1SUI - chains A and C; structure by X-ray diffraction, 2.70 A resolution.

# Chain A (and C)
Molecule: Caffeoyl-CoA O-methyltransferase
Organism: Medicago sativa
Notes: EC 2.1.1.104; chain C of this document is another copy of the same molecule, construct and numbering; everything in this record applies to it too
UniProtKB: Q40313 (CAMT_MEDSA); residue numbers follow UniProt; this construct covers 1-247
Chain sequence (247 residues; each row starts with the number of its first residue):
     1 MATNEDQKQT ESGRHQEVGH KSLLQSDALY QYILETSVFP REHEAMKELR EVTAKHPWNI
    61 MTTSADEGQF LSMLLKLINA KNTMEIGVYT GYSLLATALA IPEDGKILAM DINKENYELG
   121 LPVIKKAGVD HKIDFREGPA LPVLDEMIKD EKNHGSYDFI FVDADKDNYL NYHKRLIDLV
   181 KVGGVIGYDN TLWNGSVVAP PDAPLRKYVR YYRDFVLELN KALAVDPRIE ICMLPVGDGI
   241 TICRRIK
Unresolved in the structure: 1-20
Metal / ion sites: Ca2+: Asp163, Asp189, Asn190
Small-molecule neighbours:
  - feruloyl coenzyme A (FRE): Lys21, Ile60, Met61, Asp163, Ala164, Lys166, Tyr169, Asn190, Trp193, Asn194, Pro204, Arg206, Tyr208, Tyr212, Asp238
  - S-adenosylhomocysteine (SAH): Met61, Thr62, Thr63, Glu85, Ile86, Gly87, Val88, Tyr89, Tyr92, Ser93, Met110, Asp111, Ile112, Asn113, Gly138, Pro139, Ala140, Asp163, Ala164, Asp165, Tyr172
Swiss-Prot annotation at these positions:
  - binding site (substrate): Lys21, Asp163, Asn194
  - binding site (S-adenosyl-L-methionine): Thr63, Glu85, Gly87, Val88, Ser93, Asp111, Ala140, Asp165
  - binding site (a divalent metal cation): Asp163, Asp189, Asn190
What the authors report for this chain:
  - self-association interface (contacts with another copy of this molecule): Ser26 to Pro40, Asp66 to Ile78, Tyr212 to Asp226
  - binding site for S-adenosylhomocysteine: Glu85, Gly87, Ser93, Asp111, Ala140, Asp165
  - binding site for feruloyl coenzyme A: Lys21, Met61, Asp163, Asn190, Trp193 to Tyr211, Tyr212
  - Ca2+ coordination: Asp163, Asp189, Asn190
  - catalytic residues: Thr63

# How chain A and chain C interact
Pairs across the interface (80; chain A residue first):
  Ser22(A) - Gln25(C)  hydrogen bond (backbone-side chain)
  Leu23(A) - Leu24(C)
  Leu23(A) - Gln25(C)  hydrogen bond (backbone-backbone)
  Leu24(A) - Leu23(C)
  Leu24(A) - Leu24(C)
  Leu24(A) - Gln25(C)
  Leu24(A) - Pro235(C)  hydrophobic
  Gln25(A) - Lys21(C)
  Gln25(A) - Ser22(C)  hydrogen bond (side chain-backbone)
  Gln25(A) - Leu23(C)  hydrogen bond (backbone-backbone)
  Gln25(A) - Leu24(C)
  Gln25(A) - Gln25(C)
  Gln25(A) - Asn194(C)
  Gln25(A) - Gly195(C)
  Leu29(A) - Leu23(C)  hydrophobic
  Leu29(A) - Leu192(C)  hydrophobic
  Tyr32(A) - Ser196(C)
  Tyr32(A) - Val197(C)  hydrophobic
  Tyr32(A) - Leu217(C)
  Tyr32(A) - Asn220(C)  hydrogen bond
  Tyr32(A) - Lys221(C)  hydrogen bond
  Ile33(A) - Met233(C)
  Thr36(A) - Lys221(C)
  Thr36(A) - Ala224(C)
  Ser37(A) - Ile231(C)
  Ser37(A) - Met233(C)  hydrogen bond
  Arg41(A) - Ala224(C)  hydrogen bond (side chain-backbone)
  Arg41(A) - Asp226(C)  hydrogen bond (side chain-backbone)
  Arg41(A) - Ile229(C)  hydrogen bond (side chain-backbone)
  Gln69(A) - Glu230(C)
  Gln69(A) - Ile231(C)  hydrogen bond (side chain-backbone)
  Gln69(A) - Cys232(C)
  Phe70(A) - Cys232(C)  hydrophobic
  Phe70(A) - Leu234(C)  hydrophobic
  Met73(A) - Ile231(C)
  Met73(A) - Cys232(C)  hydrophobic
  Met73(A) - Ile242(C)  hydrophobic
  Met73(A) - Arg244(C)
  Leu74(A) - Leu77(C)  hydrophobic
  Lys76(A) - Glu230(C)  salt bridge
  Lys76(A) - Arg244(C)
  Leu77(A) - Ile78(C)  hydrophobic
  Leu77(A) - Val185(C)  hydrophobic
  Leu77(A) - Arg244(C)
  Val185(A) - Leu77(C)  hydrophobic
  Leu192(A) - Ile33(C)  hydrophobic
  Gly195(A) - Leu29(C)
  Val197(A) - Leu29(C)  hydrophobic
  Val197(A) - Tyr32(C)  hydrophobic
  Val198(A) - Ala28(C)
  Val198(A) - Leu29(C)
  Val198(A) - Tyr32(C)  hydrophobic
  Leu217(A) - Tyr32(C)
  Asn220(A) - Tyr32(C)  hydrogen bond
  Leu223(A) - Arg41(C)  hydrogen bond (backbone-side chain)
  Ala224(A) - Thr36(C)
  Ala224(A) - Arg41(C)  hydrogen bond (backbone-side chain)
  Asp226(A) - Arg41(C)  hydrogen bond (backbone-side chain)
  Ile229(A) - Arg41(C)  hydrogen bond (backbone-side chain)
  Glu230(A) - Arg41(C)
  Glu230(A) - Met73(C)
  Glu230(A) - Lys76(C)
  Ile231(A) - Arg41(C)
  Ile231(A) - Gln69(C)
  Cys232(A) - Gln69(C)
  Cys232(A) - Phe70(C)  hydrophobic
  Met233(A) - Ile33(C)
  Met233(A) - Thr36(C)
  Met233(A) - Ser37(C)
  Met233(A) - Gln69(C)
  Leu234(A) - Phe70(C)  hydrophobic
  Leu234(A) - Leu234(C)  hydrophobic
  Leu234(A) - Val236(C)  hydrophobic
  Pro235(A) - Leu24(C)  hydrophobic
  Pro235(A) - Pro235(C)
  Val236(A) - Pro235(C)
  Ile242(A) - Met73(C)  hydrophobic
  Arg244(A) - Met73(C)
  Arg244(A) - Lys76(C)
  Arg244(A) - Leu77(C)
Interface residues without a listed pair, chain A (39 interface residues in all): Ala28, Ile78, Val225
Interface residues without a listed pair, chain C (44 interface residues in all): Ser26, Leu74, Val225, Pro227, Ile246

# In short
Chain A and chain C form an interface of 39 and 44 residues respectively, with 16 hydrogen bonds and 1 salt
bridge. Polar pairs include Lys76(A)-Glu230(C), Ser22(A)-Gln25(C) and Tyr32(A)-Asn220(C). Ligands of chain A:
S-adenosylhomocysteine and feruloyl coenzyme A. From the paper: the catalytic residue Thr63(A); a binding site
for S-adenosylhomocysteine at Glu85(A), Gly87(A) and Ser93(A) among others.
Chain A and chain C are both Caffeoyl-CoA O-methyltransferase (Medicago sativa); the structure, Alfalfa
caffeoyl coenzyme A 3-O-methyltransferase, was determined by X-ray diffraction together with 1SUS from the
same study.
